Entry 4Y52 (X-ray diffraction, 3.50 A resolution); this record covers chains B and J of the 13 polymer chains in the assembly.

# Chain B
Molecule: DNA-directed RNA polymerase II subunit RPB2
Source organism: Saccharomyces cerevisiae (strain ATCC 204508 / S288c)
Notes: EC 2.7.7.6
UniProt: P08518 (RPB2_YEAST); residues 1-1224 here = UniProt positions 1-1224
Sequence (1224 residues; each row starts with the number of its first residue):
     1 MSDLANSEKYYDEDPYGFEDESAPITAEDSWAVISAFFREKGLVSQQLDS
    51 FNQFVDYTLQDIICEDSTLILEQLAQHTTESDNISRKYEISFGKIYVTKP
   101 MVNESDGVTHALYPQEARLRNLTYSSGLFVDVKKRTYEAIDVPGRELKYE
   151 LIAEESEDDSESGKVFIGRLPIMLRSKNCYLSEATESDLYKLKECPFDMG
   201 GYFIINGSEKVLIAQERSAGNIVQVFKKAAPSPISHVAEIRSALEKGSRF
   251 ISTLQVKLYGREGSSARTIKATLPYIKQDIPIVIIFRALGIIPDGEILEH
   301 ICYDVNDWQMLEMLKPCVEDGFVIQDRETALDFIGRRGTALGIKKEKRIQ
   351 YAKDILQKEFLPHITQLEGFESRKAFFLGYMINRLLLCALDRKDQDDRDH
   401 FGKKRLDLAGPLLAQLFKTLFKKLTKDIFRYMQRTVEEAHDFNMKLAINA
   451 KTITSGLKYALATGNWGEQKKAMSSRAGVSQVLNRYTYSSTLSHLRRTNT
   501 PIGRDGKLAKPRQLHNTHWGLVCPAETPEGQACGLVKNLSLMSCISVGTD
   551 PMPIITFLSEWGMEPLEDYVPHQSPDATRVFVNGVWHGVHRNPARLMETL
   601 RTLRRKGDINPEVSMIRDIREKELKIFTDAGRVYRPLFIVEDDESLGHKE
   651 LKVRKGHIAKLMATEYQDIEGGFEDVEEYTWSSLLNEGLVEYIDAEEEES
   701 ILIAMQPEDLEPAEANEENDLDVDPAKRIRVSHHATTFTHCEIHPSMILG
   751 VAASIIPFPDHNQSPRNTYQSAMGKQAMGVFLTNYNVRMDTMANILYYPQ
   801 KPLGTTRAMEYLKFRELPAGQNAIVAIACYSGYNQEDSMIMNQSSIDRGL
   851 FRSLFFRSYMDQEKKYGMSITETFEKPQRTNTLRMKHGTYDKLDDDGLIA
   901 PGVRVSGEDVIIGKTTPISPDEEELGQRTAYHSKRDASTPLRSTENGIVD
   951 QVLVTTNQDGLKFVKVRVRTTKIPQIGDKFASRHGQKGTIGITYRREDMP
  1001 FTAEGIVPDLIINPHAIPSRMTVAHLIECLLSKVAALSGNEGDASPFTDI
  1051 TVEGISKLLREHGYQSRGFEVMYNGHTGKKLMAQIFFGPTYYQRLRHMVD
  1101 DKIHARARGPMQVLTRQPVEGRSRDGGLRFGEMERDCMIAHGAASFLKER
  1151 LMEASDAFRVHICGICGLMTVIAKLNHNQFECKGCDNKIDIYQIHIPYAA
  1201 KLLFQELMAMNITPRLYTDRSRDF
Unresolved in the structure: 1-19, 71-89, 135-163, 336-344, 438-445, 503-508, 669-677, 716-721, 920-932, 1222-1224
Bound ions: Zn2+: C1163, C1166, C1182, C1185
Reported in the primary citation:
  - conformationally variable residues (side-chain flip): Q531
  - mutagenesis - Q531A (2.6-fold): increased catalytic activity on GTP
  - mutagenesis - Q531H: unchanged catalytic activity on GTP

# Chain J
Molecule: DNA-directed RNA polymerases I, II, and III subunit RPABC5
Source organism: Saccharomyces cerevisiae (strain ATCC 204508 / S288c)
UniProt: P22139 (RPAB5_YEAST); residues 1-70 here = UniProt positions 1-70
Sequence (70 residues; each row starts with the number of its first residue):
     1 MIVPVRCFSCGKVVGDKWESYLNLLQEDELDEGTALSRLGLKRYCCRRMI
    51 LTHVDLIEKFLRYNPLEKRD
Unresolved in the structure: 66-70
Bound ions: Zn2+: C7, C10, C45, C46
Swiss-Prot annotation at these positions:
  - binding site (Zn(2+)): C7, C10, C45, C46
  - cross-link: K59 (Glycyl lysine isopeptide (Lys-Gly) (interchain with G-Cter in ubiquitin))

# How chain B and chain J interact
Contacting residue pairs - 63 pairs, chain B then chain J:
  E186(B) with R62(J), salt bridge
  Y190(B) with K59(J); R62(J); Y63(J)
  K193(B) with P65(J)
  C195(B) with Y63(J)
  P196(B) with Y63(J)
  F197(B) with K59(J)
  V780(B) with L56(J), hydrophobic
  T783(B) with K59(J); F60(J); Y63(J)
  N784(B) with Y63(J), hydrogen bond (backbone-side chain)
  Y785(B) with M1(J); F60(J), hydrophobic
  Y797(B) with M1(J)
  Y798(B) with I2(J); P4(J), hydrophobic
  P799(B) with L56(J), hydrophobic
  Q800(B) with R48(J); M49(J); T52(J)
  K801(B) with L51(J), hydrogen bond (side chain-backbone); T52(J), hydrogen bond (backbone-backbone)
  L803(B) with T52(J)
  R815(B) with V54(J)
  E816(B) with V54(J); L56(J)
  N822(B) with R48(J), hydrogen bond (backbone-side chain); T52(J)
  A823(B) with R48(J)
  I824(B) with S9(J); Y44(J), hydrophobic; C45(J), hydrophobic; R48(J)
  N842(B) with S9(J)
  S845(B) with F8(J)
  R848(B) with C7(J); F8(J), hydrogen bond (side chain-backbone); S9(J); C10(J), hydrogen bond (side chain-backbone); G11(J)
  G849(B) with F8(J)
  L850(B) with F8(J)
  R996(B) with S9(J); C10(J)
  E1004(B) with R43(J)
  I1006(B) with Y44(J), hydrophobic
  V1007(B) with S9(J)
  D1009(B) with S9(J); R48(J), salt bridge
  A1035(B) with L51(J)
  A1036(B) with R47(J)
  L1037(B) with Y44(J), hydrophobic; R47(J), hydrogen bond (backbone-side chain)
  S1038(B) with G33(J)
  G1039(B) with E32(J); G33(J); L51(J)
  N1040(B) with L51(J)
  Y1064(B) with Y44(J)
  E1070(B) with Y44(J), hydrogen bond
  F1087(B) with Y44(J)
Also at the interface, not in a pair above, chain B (49 interface residues in all): S187, K191, E194, L796, Q821, L854, K1033, G1088, P1089
Also at the interface, not in a pair above, chain J (29 interface residues in all): V3, R6, D31, N64

# Summary
The interface between chain B and chain J involves 49 residues on one side and 29 on the other, with 8
hydrogen bonds and 2 salt bridges. Among the polar pairs are E186(B)-R62(J), D1009(B)-R48(J) and
N784(B)-Y63(J). The paper reports that Q531A of chain B increases catalytic activity on GTP; conformational
variability at Q531(B).
Here chain B is DNA-directed RNA polymerase II subunit RPB2 and chain J is DNA-directed RNA polymerases I, II,
and III subunit RPABC5, both from Saccharomyces cerevisiae (strain ATCC 204508 / S288c). Entry 4Y52 (Crystal
structure of 5-Carboxycytosine Recognition by RNA Polymerase II during Transcription Elongation) was
determined by X-ray diffraction together with 4Y7N from the same study.
